Entry 6SOZ (X-ray diffraction, 3.42 A resolution); this record covers chains A and C of the 3 polymer chains in the assembly.

# Chain A
Protein: ESAG6, subunit of heterodimeric transferrin receptor
From: Trypanosoma brucei
Reference sequence: Q8WPU1 (Q8WPU1_9TRYP); numbering as in UniProt (aligned over 1-399)
Sequence (399 residues; each row starts with the number of its first residue):
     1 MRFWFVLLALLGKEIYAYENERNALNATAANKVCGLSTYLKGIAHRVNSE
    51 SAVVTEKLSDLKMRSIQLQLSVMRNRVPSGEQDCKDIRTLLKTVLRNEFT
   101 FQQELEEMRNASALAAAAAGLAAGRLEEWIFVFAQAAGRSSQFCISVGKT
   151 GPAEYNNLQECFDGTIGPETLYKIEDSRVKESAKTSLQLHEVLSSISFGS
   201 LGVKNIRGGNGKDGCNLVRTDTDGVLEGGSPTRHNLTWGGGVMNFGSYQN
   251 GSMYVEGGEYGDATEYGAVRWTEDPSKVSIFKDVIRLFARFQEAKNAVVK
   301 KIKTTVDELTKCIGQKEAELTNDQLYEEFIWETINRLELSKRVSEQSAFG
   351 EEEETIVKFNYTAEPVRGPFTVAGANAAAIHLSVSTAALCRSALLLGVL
Unresolved in the structure: 1-19, 343-399
Cystine bridges: Cys34-Cys161, Cys84-Cys312, Cys144-Cys215
Covalent attachments: N-acetylglucosamine (NAG) linked to Asn26, Asn110, Asn235; glycan linked to Asn250
Swiss-Prot annotation at these positions:
  - lipidation: Asn376 (GPI-anchor amidated asparagine)
  - glycosylation (N-linked (GlcNAc...) asparagine): Asn26, Asn110, Asn235, Asn250, Asn360
From the paper describing this entry:
  - post-translational modification sites: Asn26, Asn110, Asn235, Asn250

# Chain C
Protein: Serotransferrin
From: Homo sapiens
Reference sequence: P02787 (TRFE_HUMAN); residues 3-679 here correspond to UniProt positions 22-698 (UniProt number = residue number + 19)
Sequence (677 residues; numbered 3 to 679; the number before each row is that of its first residue):
     3 DKTVRWCAVSEHEATKCQSFRDHMKSVIPSDGPSVACVKKASYLDCIRAI
    53 AANEADAVTLDAGLVYDAYLAPNNLKPVVAEFYGSKEDPQTFYYAVAVVK
   103 KDSGFQMNQLRGKKSCHTGLGRSAGWNIPIGLLYCDLPEPRKPLEKAVAN
   153 FFSGSCAPCADGTDFPQLCQLCPGCGCSTLNQYFGYSGAFKCLKDGAGDV
   203 AFVKHSTIFENLANKADRDQYELLCLDNTRKPVDEYKDCHLAQVPSHTVV
   253 ARSMGGKEDLIWELLNQAQEHFGKDKSKEFQLFSSPHGKDLLFKDSAHGF
   303 LKVPPRMDAKMYLGYEYVTAIRNLREGTCPEAPTDECKPVKWCALSHHER
   353 LKCDEWSVNSVGKIECVSAETTEDCIAKIMNGEADAMSLDGGFVYIAGKC
   403 GLVPVLAENYNKSDNCEDTPEAGYFAVAVVKKSASDLTWDNLKGKKSCHT
   453 AVGRTAGWNIPMGLLYNKINHCRFDEFFSEGCAPGSKKDSSLCKLCMGSG
   503 LNLCEPNNKEGYYGYTGAFRCLVEKGDVAFVKHQTVPQNTGGKNPDPWAK
   553 NLNEKDYELLCLDGTRKPVEEYANCHLARAPNHAVVTRKDKEACVHKILR
   603 QQQHLFGSNVTDCSGNFCLFRSETKDLLFRDDTVCLAKLHDRNTYEKYLG
   653 EEYVKAVGNLRKCSTSSLLEACTFRRP
Unresolved in the structure: 333-340, 609-626
Cystine bridges: Cys9-Cys48, Cys19-Cys39, Cys118-Cys194, Cys137-Cys331, Cys158-Cys174, Cys161-Cys179, Cys171-Cys177, Cys227-Cys241, Cys345-Cys377, Cys355-Cys368, Cys402-Cys674, Cys418-Cys637, Cys450-Cys523, Cys474-Cys665, Cys484-Cys498, Cys495-Cys506, Cys563-Cys577
Differences from the reference sequence: conflict Val429 (Ile448 in P02787)
Bound ions: Fe ion: Asp392, Tyr426, Tyr517, His585
Swiss-Prot annotation at these positions:
  - binding site (Fe(3+)): Asp63, Tyr95, Tyr188, His249, Asp392, Tyr426, Tyr517, His585
  - binding site (hydrogencarbonate): Thr120, Arg124, Ala126, Gly127, Thr452, Arg456, Ala458, Gly459
  - modified residue: Arg23 (Dimethylated arginine), Ser370 (Phosphoserine), Ser666 (Phosphoserine)
  - glycosylation: Ser32 (O-linked (GalNAc...) serine), Asn413 (N-linked (GlcNAc...) (complex) asparagine), Asn472 (N-linked (GlcNAc...) asparagine), Asn611 (N-linked (GlcNAc...) (complex) asparagine)

# Chain A / chain C interface
Pairs across the interface (10):
  Asp221(A) - His349(C)  salt bridge
  Thr222(A) - His349(C)
  Thr222(A) - Ser370(C)
  Thr222(A) - Glu372(C)
  Gly228(A) - Arg352(C)  hydrogen bond (backbone-side chain)
  Gly228(A) - Val369(C)
  Gly228(A) - Ser370(C)  hydrogen bond (backbone-backbone)
  Tyr248(A) - His349(C)
  Tyr248(A) - Leu353(C)
  Tyr266(A) - His349(C)  hydrogen bond
Also at the interface, not in a pair above, chain A (11 interface residues in all): Asn20, Arg139, Ser140, Asp223, Gly229, Thr232
Also at the interface, not in a pair above, chain C (14 interface residues in all): Ala53, Ala54, Met256, His350, Asp356, Lys380, Leu503, Lys511

# Overview
Chain A and chain C form an interface of 11 and 14 residues respectively; the contacts include 3 hydrogen
bonds and 1 salt bridge. Among the polar pairs are Asp221(A)-His349(C), Gly228(A)-Arg352(C) and
Tyr266(A)-His349(C). Covalently linked N-acetylglucosamine: at Asn26(A), Asn110(A) and Asn235(A). The paper
reports modification sites Asn26(A), Asn110(A) and Asn235(A) among others.
Chain A is ESAG6, subunit of heterodimeric transferrin receptor (Trypanosoma brucei) and chain C is
Serotransferrin (Homo sapiens); the structure, Glycosylated Trypanosoma brucei transferrin receptor in complex
with human transferrin, was determined by X-ray diffraction, deposited together with 6SOY.
